4A0Y - chains A and B; structure by X-ray diffraction, 2.60 A resolution.

# Chain A (and B)
Protein: Transcription factor fapr
From: Staphylococcus aureus
Notes: chain B of this document is another copy of the same molecule, construct and numbering; everything in this record applies to it too
UniProt: D6UB50 (D6UB50_STAAU); residues 1-190 here = UniProt positions 1-190
Amino-acid sequence (190 residues; row label = number of the first residue in the row):
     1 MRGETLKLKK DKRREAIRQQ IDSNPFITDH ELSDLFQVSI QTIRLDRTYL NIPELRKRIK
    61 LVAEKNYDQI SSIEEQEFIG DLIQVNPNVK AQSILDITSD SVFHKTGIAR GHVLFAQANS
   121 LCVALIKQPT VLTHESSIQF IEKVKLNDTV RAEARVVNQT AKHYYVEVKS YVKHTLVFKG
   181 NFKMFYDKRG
Disordered / not traced: 1-5, 190 (chain B: 1-71, 190)
What the authors report for this chain:
  - conformationally variable residues (loop rearrangement): Ser72 to Glu77
  - mutagenesis - R110A: decreased growth
  - mutagenesis - G111V/L132W: abolished growth

# How chain A and chain B interact
Contacting residue pairs - 52 pairs, chain A then chain B:
  Ser71(A) - Phe103(B)
  Ser72(A) - Phe103(B)
  Ser72(A) - Arg110(B)  hydrogen bond (backbone-side chain)
  Ile73(A) - Arg110(B)
  Glu74(A) - His104(B)  salt bridge
  Glu77(A) - Val102(B)
  Glu77(A) - Phe103(B)
  Glu77(A) - His104(B)  hydrogen bond (side chain-backbone)
  Glu77(A) - Arg110(B)  salt bridge
  Ile79(A) - Ser72(B)
  Ile79(A) - Glu74(B)
  Asp100(A) - Glu74(B)
  Asp100(A) - Glu75(B)
  Ser101(A) - Glu74(B)  hydrogen bond (side chain-backbone)
  Phe103(A) - Val131(B)
  Phe103(A) - Leu132(B)  hydrophobic
  Thr106(A) - Thr130(B)
  Ile108(A) - Leu132(B)  hydrophobic
  Arg110(A) - Glu77(B)
  Gly111(A) - Asn119(B)
  Gly111(A) - Thr133(B)
  His112(A) - Ile73(B)  hydrogen bond (side chain-backbone)
  His112(A) - Gln76(B)  hydrogen bond (side chain-backbone)
  His112(A) - Glu77(B)
  His112(A) - Ile79(B)
  His112(A) - Phe115(B)
  His112(A) - Ala116(B)
  His112(A) - Asn119(B)
  Val113(A) - Glu74(B)
  Phe115(A) - His112(B)
  Phe115(A) - Phe115(B)  hydrophobic
  Phe115(A) - Ile138(B)  hydrophobic
  Ala116(A) - His112(B)
  Asn119(A) - Gly111(B)
  Asn119(A) - His112(B)  hydrogen bond
  Thr133(A) - Phe140(B)
  His134(A) - Gln139(B)
  His134(A) - Phe140(B)  hydrogen bond (backbone-backbone)
  Glu135(A) - Ile138(B)
  Glu135(A) - Gln139(B)
  Ser136(A) - Ser137(B)
  Ser136(A) - Ile138(B)  hydrogen bond (backbone-backbone)
  Ser137(A) - Ser136(B)
  Ser137(A) - Ser137(B)  hydrogen bond
  Ile138(A) - Phe115(B)  hydrophobic
  Ile138(A) - Glu135(B)
  Ile138(A) - Ser136(B)  hydrogen bond (backbone-backbone)
  Gln139(A) - His134(B)
  Gln139(A) - Glu135(B)
  Phe140(A) - Thr133(B)
  Phe140(A) - His134(B)  hydrogen bond (backbone-backbone)
  Lys143(A) - Arg189(B)
Other interface residues (no listed pair), chain A (32 interface residues in all): Leu95, Ser120, Val123, Thr130, Leu132
Other interface residues (no listed pair), chain B (32 interface residues in all): Thr106, Ile108, Val123, Lys143

# Summary
The chain A/chain B interface involves 32 residues from each chain; the contacts include 11 hydrogen bonds and
2 salt bridges. Among the polar pairs are Glu74(A)-His104(B), Glu77(A)-Arg110(B) and Ser72(A)-Arg110(B). From
the paper: R110A of chain A reduces growth; conformational variability at Ser72(A).
Both chains are Transcription factor fapr (Staphylococcus aureus). Entry 4A0Y (Structure of the global
transcription regulator FapR from Staphylococcus aureus) was determined by X-ray diffraction (same publication
as 4A0X, 4A0Z and 4A12).
